Entry 2V89 (X-ray diffraction, 1.10 A resolution); this record covers chains A and E.

Chain A:
Molecule: Vdj recombination-activating protein 2
Organism: Mus musculus
UniProtKB: P21784 (RAG2_MOUSE); residues 1414-1487 here correspond to UniProt positions 414-487 (UniProt number = residue number - 1000)
Sequence (82 residues; row label = number of the first residue in the row):
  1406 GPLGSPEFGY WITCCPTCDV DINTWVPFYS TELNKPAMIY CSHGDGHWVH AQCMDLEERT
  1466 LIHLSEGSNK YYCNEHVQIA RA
Unresolved in the structure: 1406-1409
Differences from the reference sequence: expression tag (1406-1413)
Metal / ion sites: Zn2+ site 1: Cys1419, Cys1423, His1455, Cys1458; Zn2+ site 2: Cys1446, His1452, Cys1478, His1481
Swiss-Prot annotation at these positions:
  - zinc finger: Trp1416 to Ile1484 (PHD-type)
  - binding site (Zn(2+)): Cys1419, Cys1423, Cys1446, His1452, His1455, Cys1458, Cys1478, His1481

Chain E:
Molecule: Histone H3
Notes: fragment: h3 (1-21), biotinylated at c-terminus
UniProtKB: Q5TEC6 (Q5TEC6_HUMAN); aligned to UniProt positions 2-11 over residues 2001-2010 (the alignment contains insertions or deletions, so no single offset holds)
Sequence (10 residues; numbered 2001 to 2010; the number before each row is that of its first residue):
  2001 ARTKQTAAKA
Modified / non-standard residues: Lys2004 (n-trimethyllysine; M3L)
Differences from the reference sequence: conflict Ala2008 (Arg9 in Q5TEC6), Ala2010 (Ser10 in Q5TEC6)
Swiss-Prot annotation at these positions:
  - modified residue: Arg2002 (Asymmetric dimethylarginine), Thr2003 (Phosphothreonine), Lys2004 (Allysine), Gln2005 (5-glutamyl dopamine), Thr2006 (Phosphothreonine), Lys2009 (N6,N6,N6-trimethyllysine)

How chain A and chain E interact:
Pairs across the interface - 27 pairs, chain A then chain E:
  Phe1413(A) - Lys2004(E)
  Gly1414(A) - Lys2004(E)
  Tyr1415(A) - Lys2004(E)
  Tyr1415(A) - Gln2005(E)  hydrogen bond
  Thr1436(A) - Gln2005(E)  hydrogen bond (side chain-backbone)
  Thr1436(A) - Thr2006(E)
  Thr1436(A) - Ala2007(E)
  Lys1440(A) - Gln2005(E)
  Ala1442(A) - Lys2004(E)
  Ala1442(A) - Gln2005(E)
  Met1443(A) - Thr2003(E)
  Met1443(A) - Lys2004(E)  hydrogen bond (backbone-backbone)
  Ile1444(A) - Arg2002(E)
  Ile1444(A) - Thr2003(E)
  Tyr1445(A) - Arg2002(E)  hydrogen bond (backbone-backbone)
  Trp1453(A) - Arg2002(E)
  Trp1453(A) - Thr2003(E)
  Trp1453(A) - Lys2004(E)
  Leu1466(A) - Thr2006(E)
  Ile1467(A) - Thr2006(E)
  Leu1469(A) - Ala2001(E)  hydrogen bond (backbone-backbone)
  Ser1470(A) - Ala2001(E)
  Ser1470(A) - Thr2003(E)
  Ser1470(A) - Thr2006(E)
  Gly1472(A) - Ala2001(E)  hydrogen bond (backbone-backbone)
  Asn1474(A) - Ala2001(E)  hydrogen bond (backbone-backbone)
  Tyr1476(A) - Ala2001(E)  hydrophobic
Interface residues without a listed pair, chain A (20 interface residues in all): Glu1437, Pro1441, Ser1473

In short:
20 residues of chain A face 7 of chain E across their interface; the contacts include 7 hydrogen bonds. Among
the polar pairs are Tyr1415(A)-Gln2005(E), Thr1436(A)-Gln2005(E) and Met1443(A)-Lys2004(E). Cys1419(A),
Cys1423(A), His1455(A) and Cys1458(A) coordinate Zn2+ site 1. From UniProt: 8 Zn2+-binding residues on chain
A.
Chain A is Vdj recombination-activating protein 2 (Mus musculus) and chain E is Histone H3; the structure,
Crystal structure of RAG2-PHD finger in complex with H3K4me3 peptide at 1.1A resolution, was determined by
X-ray diffraction.
